PDB entry 7FI4 | X-ray diffraction, 3.03 A resolution | chain A

# Chain A
Molecule: AcrIF13
Source organism: Moraxella catarrhalis
UniProtKB: A0A3A9QXE8 (A0A3A9QXE8_MORCA); residue numbers follow UniProt; this construct covers 1-115
Chain sequence (118 residues; row label = number of the first residue in the row; numbers below 1 keep their minus sign (Ala-2 is residue -2)):
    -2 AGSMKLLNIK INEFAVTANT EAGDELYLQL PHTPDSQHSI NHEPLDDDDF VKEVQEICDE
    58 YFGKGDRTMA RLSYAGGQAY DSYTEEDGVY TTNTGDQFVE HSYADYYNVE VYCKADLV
Sequence notes: expression tag (-2 to 0); engineered mutation Met66 (Leu in A0A3A9QXE8)
Reported in the primary citation:
  - mutagenesis - E18K: unchanged binding to Csy complex

# Summary
The paper reports that E18K leaves binding to Csy complex unchanged.
Chain A is AcrIF13 (Moraxella catarrhalis); the structure, Structure of AcrIF13, was determined by X-ray
diffraction (same publication as 7VEH).
